Entry 4GDF (X-ray diffraction, 2.80 A resolution); this record covers chains A and C of the 4 polymer chains in the assembly.

Chain A:
Name: Large T antigen
From: Simian virus 40
UniProt: Q9DH70 (Q9DH70_SV40); numbering as in UniProt (aligned over 131-627)
Sequence (497 residues; each row starts with the number of its first residue):
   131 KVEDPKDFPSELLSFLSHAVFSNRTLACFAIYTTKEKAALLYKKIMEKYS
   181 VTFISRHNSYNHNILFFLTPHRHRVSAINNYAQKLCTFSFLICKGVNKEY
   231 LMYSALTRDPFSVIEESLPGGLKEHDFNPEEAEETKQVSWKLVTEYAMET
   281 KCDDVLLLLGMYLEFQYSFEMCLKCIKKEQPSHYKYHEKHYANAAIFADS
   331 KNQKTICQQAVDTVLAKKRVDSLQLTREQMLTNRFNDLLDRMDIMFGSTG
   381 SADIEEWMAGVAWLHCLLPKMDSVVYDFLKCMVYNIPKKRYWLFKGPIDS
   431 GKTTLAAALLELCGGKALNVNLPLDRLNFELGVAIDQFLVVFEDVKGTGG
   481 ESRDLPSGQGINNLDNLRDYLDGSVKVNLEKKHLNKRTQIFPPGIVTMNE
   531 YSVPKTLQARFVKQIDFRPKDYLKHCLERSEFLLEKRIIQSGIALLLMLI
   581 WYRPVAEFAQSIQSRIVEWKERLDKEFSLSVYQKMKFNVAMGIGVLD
Bound ions: Zn2+: Cys-302, Cys-305, His-313, His-317
Reported in the primary citation:
  - binding site for the 32-nt DNA strand (chain C): Ala-149, Val-150, Phe-151, Ser-152, Asn-153, Arg-154, His-513, Leu-514
  - binding site for the 32-nt DNA strand: Arg-204, Lys-512
  - self-association interface (contacts with another copy of this molecule); pairs are residue here / residue on that copy: His-513/His-513 (hydrogen bond), Arg-456

Chain C:
Molecule: 32-nt DNA strand
Sequence (32 nucleotides; each row starts with the number of its first residue):
     1 ACTACTTCTGGAATAGCTCAGAGGCCGAGGCG

Interface between chain A and chain C:
Residue-residue contacts (27; chain A residue first):
  Ser-147(A) / DG21(C)  hydrogen bond to the phosphate
  His-148(A) / DG21(C)  hydrogen bond to the phosphate
  Ala-149(A) / DG21(C)  hydrogen bond to the phosphate
  Ala-149(A) / DA22(C)  phosphate contact
  Val-150(A) / DA22(C)  hydrogen bond to the phosphate
  Phe-151(A) / DA22(C)  hydrogen bond to the phosphate
  Phe-151(A) / DG23(C)  phosphate contact
  Ser-152(A) / DG21(C)  sugar contact
  Ser-152(A) / DA22(C)  hydrogen bond to the base
  Ser-152(A) / DG23(C)  base contact
  Asn-153(A) / DG23(C)  hydrogen bond to the base
  Asn-153(A) / DG24(C)  hydrogen bond to the base
  Arg-154(A) / DA20(C)  hydrogen bond to the base
  Arg-154(A) / DG21(C)  hydrogen bond to the base
  Arg-154(A) / DG23(C)  hydrogen bond to the base
  Asn-227(A) / DA20(C)  phosphate contact
  Asn-227(A) / DG21(C)  phosphate contact
  Thr-265(A) / DC17(C)  phosphate contact
  Thr-265(A) / DT18(C)  hydrogen bond to the phosphate
  Gln-267(A) / DG16(C)  base contact
  Gln-267(A) / DC17(C)  sugar contact
  Gln-267(A) / DT18(C)  sugar contact
  Lys-334(A) / DT9(C)  salt bridge to the phosphate
  Gln-338(A) / DG10(C)  phosphate contact
  His-513(A) / DC8(C)  base contact
  His-513(A) / DT9(C)  hydrogen bond to the sugar
  His-513(A) / DG10(C)  sugar contact
Interface residues without a listed pair, chain A (15 interface residues in all): Leu-514

Summary:
Chain A and chain C form an interface of 15 and 11 residues respectively; the contacts include 13 hydrogen
bonds and 1 salt bridge. Among the polar pairs are Ser-152(A)/DA22(C), Asn-153(A)/DG23(C) and
Asn-153(A)/DG24(C). From the paper: a binding site for the 32-nt DNA strand (chain C) at Ala-149(A),
Val-150(A) and Phe-151(A) among others; a binding site for the 32-nt DNA strand at Arg-204(A) and Lys-512(A).
Here chain A is Large T antigen (Simian virus 40) and chain C is a 32-nt DNA strand. Entry 4GDF (A Crystal
Structure of SV40 Large T Antigen) was determined by X-ray diffraction.
